7EG0 - chains A and C of the 4 polymer chains in the assembly; structure by electron microscopy, 3.40 A resolution.

Chain A (and C):
Molecule: cGMP-inhibited 3', 5'-cyclic phosphodiesterase A
From: Homo sapiens
Notes: EC 3.1.4.17; chain C of this document is another copy of the same molecule, construct and numbering; everything in this record applies to it too
UniProt: Q14432 (PDE3A_HUMAN); numbering as in UniProt (aligned over 669-1102)
Amino-acid sequence (434 residues; numbered 669 to 1102; the number before each row is that of its first residue):
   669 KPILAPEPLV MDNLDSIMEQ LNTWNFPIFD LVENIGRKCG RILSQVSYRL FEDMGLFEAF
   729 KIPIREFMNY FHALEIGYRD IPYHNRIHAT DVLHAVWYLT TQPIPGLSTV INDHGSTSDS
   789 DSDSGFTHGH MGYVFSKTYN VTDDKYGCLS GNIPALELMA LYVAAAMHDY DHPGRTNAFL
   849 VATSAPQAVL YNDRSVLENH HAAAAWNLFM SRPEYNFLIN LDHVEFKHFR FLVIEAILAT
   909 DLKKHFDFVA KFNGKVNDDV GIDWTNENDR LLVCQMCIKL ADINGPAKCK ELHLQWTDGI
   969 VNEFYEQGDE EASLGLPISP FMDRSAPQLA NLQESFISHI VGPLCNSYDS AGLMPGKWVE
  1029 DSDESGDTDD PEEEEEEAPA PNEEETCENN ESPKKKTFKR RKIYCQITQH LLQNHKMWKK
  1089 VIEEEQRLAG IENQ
Disordered / not traced: 779-799, 1029-1069
Metal / ion sites: Mg2+ site 1: Asp837, Asp950; Mg2+ site 2 near Asp837 (its only coordinating residue here)
Small-molecule neighbours: J33 (6,7-bis(chloranyl)-3,5-dihydro-1H-imidazo[2,1-b]quinazolin-2-one): Tyr751, His752, Leu910, Gly953, Pro954, His961, Trp964, Thr965, Ile968, Phe972, Gln1001, Phe1004
Swiss-Prot annotation at these positions:
  - active site: His752 (Proton donor)
  - binding site (AMP): His752, Asp837, Asp950, Gln1001
  - binding site (Mn(2+)): His756, His836, Asp837, Asp950
  - binding site (Mg(2+)): Asp837
  - modified residue: Ser1033 (Phosphoserine), Thr1036 (Phosphothreonine)
  - mutagenesis: Asn867 (N867R: Loss of interaction with SLFN12), Phe914 (F914D/A: Loss of interaction with SLFN12)
What the authors report for this chain:
  - self-association interface (contacts with another copy of this molecule): Leu858, Tyr859, Asn860, Asp861, Asn867, Arg898
  - Mg2+ coordination: His756, His836, Asp837, Asp950
  - catalytic residues: His752 (citing earlier work)
  - binding site for J33: Tyr751, Leu910, His961, Ile968, Phe972, Gln1001, Phe1004
  - mutagenesis - Y751A, H961A, L1000A, Q1001A, F1004A: abolished signaling in response to J33

How chain A and chain C interact:
Pairs across the interface - 23 pairs, chain A then chain C:
  Val857(A) with Ala871(C); Asn875(C)
  Leu858(A) with Leu858(C), hydrophobic; Tyr859(C), hydrogen bond (backbone-side chain); Ala871(C)
  Tyr859(A) with Leu858(C), hydrogen bond (side chain-backbone)
  Asn860(A) with Asn867(C), hydrogen bond (side chain-backbone); Ala870(C); Ala871(C), hydrogen bond (side chain-backbone)
  Asp861(A) with Arg898(C), salt bridge
  Arg862(A) with Glu903(C), salt bridge; Leu906(C)
  Asn867(A) with Asn860(C), hydrogen bond
  Ala870(A) with Asn860(C)
  Ala871(A) with Val857(C); Leu858(C); Asn860(C)
  Lys895(A) with Asp861(C), salt bridge
  Arg898(A) with Val857(C); Asp861(C), salt bridge
  Ile902(A) with Asn860(C)
  Glu903(A) with Arg862(C), salt bridge
  Leu906(A) with Arg862(C)
Also at the interface, not in a pair above, chain A (17 interface residues in all): Ser852, Asn875, Met878
Also at the interface, not in a pair above, chain C (17 interface residues in all): Ser852, Met878, Lys895, Ile902

In short:
The chain A/chain C interface involves 17 residues from each chain; the contacts include 5 hydrogen bonds and
5 salt bridges. Polar pairs include Asp861(A)-Arg898(C), Arg862(A)-Glu903(C) and Lys895(A)-Asp861(C). From the
paper: the catalytic residue His752(A); Y751A, H961A and L1000A of chain A, among others, abolish signaling in
response to J33; 5 substitutions were tested in all.
Chain A and chain C are both cGMP-inhibited 3', 5'-cyclic phosphodiesterase A (Homo sapiens); the structure,
Cryo-EM structure of anagrelide-induced PDE3A-SLFN12 complex, was determined by electron microscopy (same
publication as 7EG1 and 7EG4).
